PDB entry 7U09 | X-ray diffraction, 2.10 A resolution | chains H and L of the 3 polymer chains in the assembly

# Chain H
Molecule: Heavy chain Fab C13B8
From: Homo sapiens
Notes: antibody fragment or engineered binder
Amino-acid sequence (229 residues; row label = number of the first residue in the row):
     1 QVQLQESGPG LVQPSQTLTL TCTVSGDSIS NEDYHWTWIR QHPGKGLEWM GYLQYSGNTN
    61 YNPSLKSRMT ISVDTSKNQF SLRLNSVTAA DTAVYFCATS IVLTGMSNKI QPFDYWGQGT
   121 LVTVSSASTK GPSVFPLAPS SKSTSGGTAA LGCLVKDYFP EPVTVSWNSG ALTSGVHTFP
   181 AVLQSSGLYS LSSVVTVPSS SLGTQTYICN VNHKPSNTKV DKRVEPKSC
Unresolved in the structure: 228-229
Cystine bridges: C22-C97, C153-C209

# Chain L
Molecule: Light chain Fab C13B8
From: Homo sapiens
Notes: antibody fragment or engineered binder
Amino-acid sequence (213 residues; each row starts with the number of its first residue):
     1 SYELTQPPSV SVSPGQMARI TCSGEALPKK YAYWYQQKGG QFPVLVIYKD TERPSGIPER
    61 FSGSSSGTIV TLTISGVQPE DEADYYCLSA DTSGTWVFGG GTKLTVLGQP KAAPSVTLFP
   121 PSSEELQANK ATLVCLISDF YPGAVTVAWK ADSSPVKAGV ETTTPSKQSN NKYAASSYLS
   181 LTPEQWKSHR SYSCQVTHEG STVEKTVAPT ECS
Unresolved in the structure: 1, 210-213
Cystine bridges: C22-C87, C135-C194

# Interface between chain H and chain L
Residue-residue contacts (73; chain H residue first):
  I39(H) with F42(L), hydrophobic
  Q41(H) with Q37(L), hydrogen bond; Y86(L), hydrogen bond
  K45(H) with Y86(L)
  G46(H) with Y86(L)
  L47(H) with Q37(L); P43(L), hydrophobic; Y86(L); F98(L)
  W49(H) with T95(L); W96(L); F98(L)
  Y52(H) with W96(L)
  N60(H) with G94(L), hydrogen bond (side chain-backbone); W96(L)
  P63(H) with T95(L)
  F96(H) with G40(L); F42(L), hydrophobic
  A98(H) with F42(L), hydrophobic
  K109(H) with K49(L), hydrogen bond (backbone-side chain)
  I110(H) with Y33(L); L45(L); Y48(L), hydrophobic
  Q111(H) with L45(L)
  P112(H) with Y33(L), hydrophobic; Y35(L); L88(L), hydrophobic; W96(L)
  F113(H) with Y35(L); L88(L), hydrophobic; W96(L), hydrophobic; F98(L), hydrophobic
  W116(H) with F42(L), hydrophobic
  G117(H) with F42(L)
  Q118(H) with Q41(L); F42(L), hydrogen bond (side chain-backbone)
  V134(H) with E124(L)
  F135(H) with S122(L); E124(L); E125(L)
  P136(H) with S122(L); E124(L)
  L137(H) with F119(L)
  A138(H) with F119(L)
  S143(H) with F119(L)
  A150(H) with F119(L)
  L154(H) with Y178(L), hydrophobic
  K156(H) with T132(L)
  T178(H) with Q168(L), hydrogen bond; A174(L)
  F179(H) with L136(L), hydrophobic; I137(L); Q168(L); A174(L), hydrophobic; A175(L); S176(L)
  P180(H) with T163(L); S166(L); Q168(L); A174(L)
  A181(H) with T163(L)
  V182(H) with E161(L); T162(L); T163(L); Y178(L), hydrophobic
  Q184(H) with E161(L)
  S185(H) with E161(L), hydrogen bond (backbone-side chain)
  L191(H) with Y178(L)
  S192(H) with V134(L); L136(L); Y178(L), hydrogen bond
  V194(H) with L136(L), hydrophobic
  K222(H) with E124(L), salt bridge
Interface residues without a listed pair, chain H (47 interface residues in all): E48, Y61, S100, N108, L151, H177, L183, S190
Interface residues without a listed pair, chain L (37 interface residues in all): G100, S138, T164, S180

# Summary
47 residues of chain H face 37 of chain L across their interface; the contacts include 8 hydrogen bonds and 1
salt bridge. Polar pairs include K222(H)-E124(L), Q41(H)-Q37(L) and Q41(H)-Y86(L).
Chain H is Heavy chain Fab C13B8 and chain L is Light chain Fab C13B8, both from Homo sapiens; the structure,
Crystal Structure of C13B8 Fab in complex with SARS-CoV-2 S fusion peptide, was determined by X-ray
diffraction (same publication as 7U0A).
